Entry 5N5Y (electron microscopy, 7.70 A resolution (low resolution: residue-level contacts below are approximate; hydrogen-bond / salt-bridge calls are withheld)); this record covers chains D and G of the 18 polymer chains in the assembly.

[Chain D]
Name: DNA-directed RNA polymerase I subunit RPA14
Organism: Saccharomyces cerevisiae
UniProtKB: P50106 (RPA14_YEAST); numbering as in UniProt (aligned over 1-137)
Amino-acid sequence (137 residues; numbered 1 to 137; the number before each row is that of its first residue):
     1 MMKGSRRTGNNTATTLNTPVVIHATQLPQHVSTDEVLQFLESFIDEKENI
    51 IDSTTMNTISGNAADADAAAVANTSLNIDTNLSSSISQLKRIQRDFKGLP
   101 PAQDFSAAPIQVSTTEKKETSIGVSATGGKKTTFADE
Disordered / not traced: 1-11, 49-79, 101-137
UniProt features mapped onto this chain:
  - modified residue: Ser121 (Phosphoserine)

[Chain G]
Name: DNA-directed RNA polymerase I subunit RPA43
Organism: Saccharomyces cerevisiae
UniProtKB: P46669 (RPA43_YEAST); numbering as in UniProt (aligned over 1-326)
Amino-acid sequence (326 residues; row label = number of the first residue in the row):
     1 MSQVKRANENRETARFIKKHKKQVTNPIDEKNGTSNCIVRVPIALYVSLA
    51 PMYLENPLQGVMKQHLNPLVMKYNNKVGGVVLGYEGLKILDADPLSKEDT
   101 SEKLIKITPDTPFGFTWCHVNLYVWQPQVGDVLEGYIFIQSASHIGLLIH
   151 DAFNASIKKNNIPVDWTFVHNDVEEDADVINTDENNGNNNNEDNKDSNGG
   201 SNSLGKFSFGNRSLGHWVDSNGEPIDGKLRFTVRNVHTTGRVVSVDGTLI
   251 SDADEEGNGYNSSRSQAESLPIVSNKKIVFDDEVSIENKESHKELDLPEV
   301 KEDNGSEIVYEENTSESNDGESSDSD
Disordered / not traced: 1-13, 171-214, 251-326
UniProt features mapped onto this chain:
  - modified residue (Phosphoserine): Ser244, Ser251, Ser265, Ser269, Ser285

[Interface between chain D and chain G]
Contacting residue pairs - 70 pairs, chain D then chain G:
  Thr15(D) - Ser48(G)
  Thr15(D) - His65(G)
  Leu16(D) - Ser48(G)
  Leu16(D) - Gln64(G)
  Leu16(D) - His65(G)
  Leu16(D) - Phe113(G)
  Asn17(D) - Gln64(G)
  Asn17(D) - His65(G)
  Thr18(D) - His65(G)
  Pro19(D) - Leu45(G)
  Pro19(D) - Tyr46(G)
  Pro19(D) - Val47(G)
  Pro19(D) - His65(G)
  Val20(D) - Tyr46(G)
  Val20(D) - Phe115(G)
  Val21(D) - Leu45(G)
  Val21(D) - Tyr46(G)
  Val21(D) - Lys76(G)
  Val21(D) - Trp117(G)
  Ile22(D) - Ile43(G)
  Ile22(D) - Ala44(G)
  Ile22(D) - Lys76(G)
  His23(D) - Ile43(G)
  His23(D) - Ala44(G)
  Ala24(D) - Val41(G)
  Ala24(D) - Pro42(G)
  Ala24(D) - Ile43(G)
  Thr25(D) - Pro42(G)
  Thr25(D) - Ile43(G)
  Thr25(D) - Ala44(G)
  Gln26(D) - Val41(G)
  Gln26(D) - Pro42(G)
  Pro28(D) - Val39(G)
  Pro28(D) - Arg40(G)
  Gln29(D) - Val39(G)
  Gln29(D) - Arg40(G)
  His30(D) - Thr25(G)
  His30(D) - Asn26(G)
  His30(D) - Pro27(G)
  His30(D) - Asn36(G)
  His30(D) - Ile38(G)
  His30(D) - Val39(G)
  Val31(D) - Asn36(G)
  Val31(D) - Ile38(G)
  Val31(D) - Val39(G)
  Val31(D) - Arg40(G)
  Val36(D) - Ile38(G)
  Phe39(D) - Gly83(G)
  Phe39(D) - Tyr84(G)
  Phe39(D) - Glu85(G)
  Phe39(D) - Tyr123(G)
  Phe43(D) - Val70(G)
  Phe43(D) - Leu82(G)
  Phe43(D) - Gly83(G)
  Phe43(D) - Tyr84(G)
  Lys47(D) - Met62(G)
  Lys47(D) - Asn67(G)
  Lys47(D) - Tyr84(G)
  Leu82(D) - Asn67(G)
  Ser85(D) - Val70(G)
  Gln88(D) - Met71(G)
  Leu89(D) - Leu82(G)
  Arg91(D) - Asp151(G)
  Ile92(D) - His150(G)
  Ile92(D) - Ala152(G)
  Ile92(D) - Phe153(G)
  Asp95(D) - Tyr136(G)
  Asp95(D) - His150(G)
  Phe96(D) - Ile38(G)
  Phe96(D) - His150(G)
Interface residues without a listed pair, chain D (30 interface residues in all): Glu46, Pro100
Interface residues without a listed pair, chain G (38 interface residues in all): Pro68, Asn74, Gln126

[In short]
The interface between chain D and chain G involves 30 residues on one side and 38 on the other.
Here chain D is DNA-directed RNA polymerase I subunit RPA14 and chain G is DNA-directed RNA polymerase I
subunit RPA43, both from Saccharomyces cerevisiae. Entry 5N5Y (Cryo-EM structure of RNA polymerase I in
complex with Rrn3 and Core Factor (Orientation III)) was determined by electron microscopy, deposited together
with 5O7X, 5N5Z, 5N60 and 5N61.
